8B5R - chains A and F of the 11 polymer chains in the assembly; structure by electron microscopy, 6.10 A resolution (low resolution: residue-level contacts below are approximate; hydrogen-bond / salt-bridge calls are withheld).

Chain A (and F):
Name: Transitional endoplasmic reticulum ATPase
From: Homo sapiens
Notes: EC 3.6.4.6; chain F of this document is another copy of the same molecule, construct and numbering; everything in this record applies to it too
UniProt: P55072 (TERA_HUMAN); residues 2-806 here = UniProt positions 2-806
Chain sequence (812 residues; numbered -5 to 806; the number before each row is that of its first residue; numbers below 1 keep their minus sign (Met-5 is residue -5)):
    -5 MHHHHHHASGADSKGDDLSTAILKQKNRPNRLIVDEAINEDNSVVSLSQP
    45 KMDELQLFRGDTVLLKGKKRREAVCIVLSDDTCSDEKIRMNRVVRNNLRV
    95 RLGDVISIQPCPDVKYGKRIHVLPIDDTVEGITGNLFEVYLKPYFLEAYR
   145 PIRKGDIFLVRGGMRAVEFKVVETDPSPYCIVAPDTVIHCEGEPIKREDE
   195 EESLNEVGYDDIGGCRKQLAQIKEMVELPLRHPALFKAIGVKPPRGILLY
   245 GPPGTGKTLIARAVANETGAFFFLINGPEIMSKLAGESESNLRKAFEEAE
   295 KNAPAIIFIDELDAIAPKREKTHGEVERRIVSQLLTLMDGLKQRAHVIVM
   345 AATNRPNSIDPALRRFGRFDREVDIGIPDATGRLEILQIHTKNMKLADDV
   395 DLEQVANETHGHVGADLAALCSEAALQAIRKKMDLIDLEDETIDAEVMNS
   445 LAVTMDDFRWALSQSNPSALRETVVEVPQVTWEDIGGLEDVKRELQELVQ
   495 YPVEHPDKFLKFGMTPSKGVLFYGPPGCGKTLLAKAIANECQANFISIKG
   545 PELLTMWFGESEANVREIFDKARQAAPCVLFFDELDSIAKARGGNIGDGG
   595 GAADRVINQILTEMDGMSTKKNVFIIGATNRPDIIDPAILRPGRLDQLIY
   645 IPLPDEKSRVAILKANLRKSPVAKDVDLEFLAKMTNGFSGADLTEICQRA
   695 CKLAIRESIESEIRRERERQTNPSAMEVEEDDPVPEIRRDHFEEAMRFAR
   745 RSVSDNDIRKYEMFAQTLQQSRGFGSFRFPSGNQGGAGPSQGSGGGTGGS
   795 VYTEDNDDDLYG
Disordered / not traced: -5 to 20, 763-806
Construct notes: initiating methionine (-5); expression tag (-4 to 1)
What the authors report for this chain:
  - mutagenesis - G54K, Y143A: unchanged binding to p37

Chain A / chain F interface:
Pairs across the interface - 4 pairs, chain A then chain F:
  Lys505(A) - Ser664(F)
  Lys505(A) - Pro665(F)
  Phe506(A) - Ser664(F)
  Phe506(A) - Ile699(F)
Other interface residues (no listed pair), chain A (4 interface residues in all): Tyr495, Gly587
Other interface residues (no listed pair), chain F (7 interface residues in all): Trp551, Lys663, Ile703, Asp725

Summary:
4 residues of chain A face 7 of chain F across their interface. From the paper: G54K and Y143A of chain A
leave binding to p37 unchanged.
Both chains are Transitional endoplasmic reticulum ATPase (Homo sapiens). Entry 8B5R (p97-p37-SPI substrate
complex) was determined by electron microscopy.
